4G8A - chains A and C of the 4 polymer chains in the assembly; structure by X-ray diffraction, 2.40 A resolution.

# Chain A
Molecule: Toll-like receptor 4
Organism: Homo sapiens
UniProtKB: O00206 (TLR4_HUMAN); residues 23-629 here = UniProt positions 23-629
Sequence (635 residues; row label = number of the first residue in the row):
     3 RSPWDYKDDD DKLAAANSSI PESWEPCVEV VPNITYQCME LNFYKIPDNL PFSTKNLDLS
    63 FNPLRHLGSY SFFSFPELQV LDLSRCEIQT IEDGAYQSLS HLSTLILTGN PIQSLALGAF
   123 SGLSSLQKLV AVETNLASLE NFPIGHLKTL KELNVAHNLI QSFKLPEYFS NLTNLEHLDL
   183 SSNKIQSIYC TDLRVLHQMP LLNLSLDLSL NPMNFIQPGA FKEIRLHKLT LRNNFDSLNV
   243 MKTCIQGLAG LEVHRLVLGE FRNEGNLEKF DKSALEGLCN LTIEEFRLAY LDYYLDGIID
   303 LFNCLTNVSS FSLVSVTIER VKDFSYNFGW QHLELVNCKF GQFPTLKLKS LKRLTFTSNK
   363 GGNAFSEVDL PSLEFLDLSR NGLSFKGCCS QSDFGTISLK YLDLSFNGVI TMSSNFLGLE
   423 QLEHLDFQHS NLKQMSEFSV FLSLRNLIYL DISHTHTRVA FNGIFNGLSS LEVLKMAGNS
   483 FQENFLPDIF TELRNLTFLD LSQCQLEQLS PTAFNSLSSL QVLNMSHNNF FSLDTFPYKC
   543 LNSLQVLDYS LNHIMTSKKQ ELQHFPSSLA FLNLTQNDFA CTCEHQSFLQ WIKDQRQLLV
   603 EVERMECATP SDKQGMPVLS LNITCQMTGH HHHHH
Disordered / not traced: 3-26, 628-637
Disulfide bonds: C29-C40, C281-C306, C390-C391, C583-C609, C585-C627
Covalent attachments: N-acetylglucosamine (NAG) linked to N173, N526, N575
Sequence notes: expression tag (3-22, 630-637); engineered mutation G299 (Asp in O00206), I399 (Thr in O00206)
Residues lining bound ligands:
  - 3-deoxy-manno-oct-2-ulosonic acid / LP4 / LP5 / myristic acid, molecule 1: R264, Y296, K341
  - 3-deoxy-manno-oct-2-ulosonic acid / LP4 / LP5 / myristic acid, molecule 2: G389, M414, S415, Q436, E439, F440, S441, F463
Curated features (UniProtKB/Swiss-Prot):
  - glycosylation (N-linked (GlcNAc...) asparagine): N35, N173, N205, N282, N309, N497, N526, N575, N624
  - natural variant: G299 (D299G: In allele TLR4*B; this construct carries the variant), I399 (T399I: In allele TLR4*B; this construct carries the variant)
  - mutagenesis: H431 (H431A: Partially diminishes NF-kappa-B activation induced by Ni(2+). Strongly reduces NF-kappa-B activation induced by Ni(2+); when associated with A-456 or A-458), H456 (H456A: Partially diminishes NF-kappa-B activation induced by Ni(2+). Strongly reduces NF-kappa-B activation induced by Ni(2+); when associated with A-431 ...), H458 (H458A: Partially diminishes NF-kappa-B activation induced by Ni(2+). Strongly reduces NF-kappa-B activation induced by Ni(2+); when associated with A-431 ...), N526 (N526A: Abolishes LPS-response and prevents the cell surface expression), N575 (N575A: Abolishes LPS-response and prevents the cell surface expression)
Reported in the primary citation:
  - disease-associated variants - D299G, T399I: decreased signaling in response to LPS (citing earlier work)
  - mutagenesis - D299G/T399I: unchanged binding to LPS
  - conformationally variable residues (loop rearrangement): D298 to G299, R322 to K324, K362 to N365
  - contacts within the chain: V323-F342 (hydrophobic contact), V323-P346 (hydrophobic contact)

# Chain C
Molecule: Lymphocyte antigen 96
Organism: Homo sapiens
UniProtKB: Q9Y6Y9 (LY96_HUMAN); residues 17-160 here = UniProt positions 17-160
Sequence (144 residues; row label = number of the first residue in the row):
    17 EAQKQYWVCN SSDASISYTY CDKMQYPISI NVNPCIELKG SKGLLHIFYI PRRDLKQLYF
    77 NLYITVNTMN LPKRKEVICR GSDDDYSFCR ALKGETVNTT ISFSFKGIKF SKGKYKCVVE
   137 AISGSPEEML FCLEFVILHQ PNSN
Disordered / not traced: 17-18, 159-160
Disulfide bonds: C25-C51, C37-C148, C95-C105
Covalent attachments: glycan linked to N114
Sequence notes: engineered mutation G56 (Arg in Q9Y6Y9)
Residues lining bound ligands: 3-deoxy-manno-oct-2-ulosonic acid / LP4 / LP5 / myristic acid: I46, V48, I52, L54, L61, I63, Y65, L71, L74, F76, L78, I80, V82, L87, R90, E92, I94, Y102, F104, I117, S118, F119, S120, F121, K122, I124, F126, Y131, C133, V135, F147, L149, F151
Curated features (UniProtKB/Swiss-Prot):
  - region: F119 to G123 (Interaction with lipopolysaccharide)
  - glycosylation (N-linked (GlcNAc...) asparagine): N26, N114
  - natural variant: G56 (R56G: this construct carries the variant)
  - mutagenesis: C95 (C95Y: Abolishes LPS-response)

# Chain A / chain C interface
Contacting residue pairs - 56 pairs, chain A then chain C:
  M41(A) - K109(C)
  E42(A) - Y42(C)
  E42(A) - R68(C)  salt bridge
  D60(A) - K109(C)  salt bridge
  S62(A) - K109(C)  hydrogen bond
  F63(A) - I66(C)  hydrophobic
  F63(A) - P67(C)
  F63(A) - R68(C)
  F63(A) - K109(C)
  D84(A) - K109(C)  salt bridge
  S86(A) - K109(C)
  S86(A) - G110(C)
  R87(A) - I66(C)
  R87(A) - G110(C)  hydrogen bond (side chain-backbone)
  R87(A) - T112(C)  hydrogen bond
  T110(A) - L108(C)
  T110(A) - G110(C)
  T110(A) - E111(C)
  G111(A) - G110(C)
  V132(A) - L108(C)  hydrophobic
  V134(A) - L108(C)  hydrophobic
  V134(A) - E111(C)
  E135(A) - E111(C)
  E135(A) - T112(C)  hydrogen bond
  N156(A) - L108(C)
  H159(A) - E111(C)  salt bridge
  H159(A) - T112(C)
  S183(A) - R106(C)  hydrogen bond
  S184(A) - R106(C)  hydrogen bond
  L212(A) - S103(C)
  L212(A) - R106(C)
  R234(A) - D99(C)
  R234(A) - D100(C)  hydrogen bond (side chain-backbone)
  V259(A) - D99(C)
  F263(A) - D100(C)
  F263(A) - D101(C)
  F263(A) - Y102(C)
  F263(A) - S103(C)
  F263(A) - R106(C)
  R264(A) - D101(C)  hydrogen bond (backbone-backbone)
  R264(A) - Y102(C)
  N265(A) - Y102(C)
  N265(A) - S103(C)  hydrogen bond (side chain-backbone)
  N265(A) - F104(C)
  N265(A) - T115(C)  hydrogen bond
  N265(A) - T116(C)
  E266(A) - S103(C)  hydrogen bond
  R289(A) - S98(C)  hydrogen bond
  R289(A) - D99(C)  salt bridge
  A291(A) - D99(C)
  Y292(A) - D101(C)
  V316(A) - R96(C)
  S317(A) - R96(C)  hydrogen bond
  S317(A) - D101(C)  hydrogen bond
  N339(A) - R96(C)  hydrogen bond
  N339(A) - D101(C)
Interface residues without a listed pair, chain A (33 interface residues in all): Q39, D209, E262
Interface residues without a listed pair, chain C (22 interface residues in all): M40, I117

# Summary
33 residues of chain A face 22 of chain C across their interface, with 15 hydrogen bonds and 5 salt bridges.
Among the polar pairs are E42(A)-R68(C), D60(A)-K109(C) and D84(A)-K109(C). The paper reports that D299G and
T399I of chain A reduce signaling in response to LPS; conformational variability at D298(A), R322(A) and
K362(A).
Here chain A is Toll-like receptor 4 and chain C is Lymphocyte antigen 96, both from Homo sapiens. Entry 4G8A
(Crystal structure of human TLR4 polymorphic variant D299G and T399I in complex with MD-2 and LPS) was
determined by X-ray diffraction.
